PDB entry 7AIC | electron microscopy, 5.00 A resolution (low resolution: residue-level contacts below are approximate; hydrogen-bond / salt-bridge calls are withheld) | chains B and C of the 5 polymer chains in the assembly

[Chain B]
Name: DNA mismatch repair protein MutS
Source organism: Escherichia coli (strain K12)
UniProt: P23909 (MUTS_ECOLI); residue numbers follow UniProt; this construct covers 1-853
Amino-acid sequence (853 residues; each row starts with the number of its first residue):
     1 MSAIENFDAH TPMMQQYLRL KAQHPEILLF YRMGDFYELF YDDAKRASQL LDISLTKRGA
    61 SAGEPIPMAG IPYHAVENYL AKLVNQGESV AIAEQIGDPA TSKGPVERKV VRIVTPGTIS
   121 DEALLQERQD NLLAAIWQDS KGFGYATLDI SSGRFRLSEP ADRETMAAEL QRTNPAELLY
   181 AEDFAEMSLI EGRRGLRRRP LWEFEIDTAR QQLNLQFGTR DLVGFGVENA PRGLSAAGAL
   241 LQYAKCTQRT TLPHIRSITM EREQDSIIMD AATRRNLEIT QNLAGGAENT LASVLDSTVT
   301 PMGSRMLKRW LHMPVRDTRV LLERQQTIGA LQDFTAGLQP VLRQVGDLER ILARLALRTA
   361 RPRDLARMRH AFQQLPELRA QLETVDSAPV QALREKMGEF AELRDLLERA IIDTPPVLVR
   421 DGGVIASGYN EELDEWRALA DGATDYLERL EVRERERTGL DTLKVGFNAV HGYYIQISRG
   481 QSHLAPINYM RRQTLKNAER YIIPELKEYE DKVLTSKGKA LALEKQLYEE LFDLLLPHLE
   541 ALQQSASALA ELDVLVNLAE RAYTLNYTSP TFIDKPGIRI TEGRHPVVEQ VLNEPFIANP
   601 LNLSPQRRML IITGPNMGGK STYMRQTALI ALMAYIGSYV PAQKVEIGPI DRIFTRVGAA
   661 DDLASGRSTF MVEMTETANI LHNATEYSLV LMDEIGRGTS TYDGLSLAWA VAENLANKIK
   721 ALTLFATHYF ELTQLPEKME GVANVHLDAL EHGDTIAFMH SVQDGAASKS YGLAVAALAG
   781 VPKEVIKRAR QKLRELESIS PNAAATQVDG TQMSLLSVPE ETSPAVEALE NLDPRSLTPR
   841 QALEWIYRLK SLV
Unresolved in the structure: 1-127, 660-669, 801-853
Differences from the reference sequence: engineered mutation Ala93 (Cys in P23909), Ser235 (Cys in P23909), Ala239 (Cys in P23909), Cys246 (Asp in P23909), Ser297 (Cys in P23909), Ser569 (Cys in P23909), Val711 (Cys in P23909), Arg835 (Asp in P23909)
Small-molecule neighbours:
  - AMP-PNP (ANP; phosphoaminophosphonic acid-adenylate ester), molecule 1: Arg220, Phe670, Met671
  - AMP-PNP (ANP), molecule 2: Val588, Leu592, Glu594, Phe596, Ile597, Pro615, Asn616, Met617, Gly618, Gly619, Lys620, Ser621, Thr622, Asp693, Glu694, His728, His760
UniProt features mapped onto this chain:
  - binding site (ATP): Gly614 to Ser621

[Chain C]
Name: DNA mismatch repair protein MutL
Source organism: Escherichia coli (strain K12)
UniProt: P23367 (MUTL_ECOLI); residues 1-331 here = UniProt positions 1-331
Amino-acid sequence (351 residues; row label = number of the first residue in the row; numbers below 1 keep their minus sign (Met-19 is residue -19)):
   -19 MGSSHHHHHH SSGLVPRGSH MPIQVLPPQL ANQIAAGEVV ERPASVVKEL VENSLDAGAT
    41 RIDIDIERGG AKLIRIRDNG SGIKKDELAL ALARHATSKI ASLDDLEAII SLGFRGEALA
   101 SISSVSRLTL TSRTAEQQEA WQAYAEGRDM CVTVKPAAHP VGTTLEVLDL FYNTPARRKF
   161 LRTEKTEFNH IDEIIRRIAL ARFDVTINLS HNGKIVRQYR AVPEGGQKER RLGAILGTAF
   221 LEQALAIEWQ HGDLTLRGWV ADPNHTTPAL AEIQYFYVNG RMMRDRLINH AIRQAYEDKL
   281 GADQQPAFVL YLEIDPHQVD VNVHPAKHEV RFHQSRLVHD FIYQGVLSVL Q
Unresolved in the structure: -19 to 19, 74-94, 126-131, 295-314
Differences from the reference sequence: initiating methionine (-19); expression tag (-18 to 0); engineered mutation Ser61 (Cys in P23367), Cys131 (Asn in P23367), Leu216 (Cys in P23367), Phe256 (Cys in P23367), Tyr276 (Cys in P23367)

[Interface between chain B and chain C]
Pairs across the interface - 18 pairs, chain B then chain C:
  Trp202(B) with Lys52(C); Asp149(C); Phe151(C); Tyr152(C); Arg158(C)
  Glu205(B) with Arg48(C); Lys52(C)
  Asp207(B) with Glu47(C); Arg48(C); Lys52(C)
  Thr208(B) with Lys52(C); Arg107(C)
  Gln211(B) with Tyr124(C); Leu148(C)
  Gln212(B) with Arg107(C); Leu148(C)
  Leu215(B) with Lys135(C)
  Gln242(B) with Arg107(C)
Other interface residues (no listed pair), chain B (10 interface residues in all): Ile206, Cys246

[Overview]
The interface between chain B and chain C involves 10 residues on one side and 11 on the other. Ligands of
chain B: AMP-PNP. Curated annotation (UniProt) lists 8 ATP-binding residues on chain B.
Chain B is DNA mismatch repair protein MutS and chain C is DNA mismatch repair protein MutL, both from
Escherichia coli (strain K12); the structure, MutS-MutL in clamp state (kinked clamp domain), was determined
by electron microscopy, deposited together with 7AI5, 7AI6, 7AI7 and 7AIB.
